PDB entry 6TB4 | electron microscopy, 3.80 A resolution | chains A and C of the 13 polymer chains in the assembly

# Chain A
Molecule: Transcriptional coactivator HFI1/ADA1
From: Komagataella phaffii (strain GS115 / ATCC 20864)
UniProt: C4QZA3 (C4QZA3_KOMPG); residue numbers follow UniProt; this construct covers 1-448
Sequence (448 residues; row label = number of the first residue in the row):
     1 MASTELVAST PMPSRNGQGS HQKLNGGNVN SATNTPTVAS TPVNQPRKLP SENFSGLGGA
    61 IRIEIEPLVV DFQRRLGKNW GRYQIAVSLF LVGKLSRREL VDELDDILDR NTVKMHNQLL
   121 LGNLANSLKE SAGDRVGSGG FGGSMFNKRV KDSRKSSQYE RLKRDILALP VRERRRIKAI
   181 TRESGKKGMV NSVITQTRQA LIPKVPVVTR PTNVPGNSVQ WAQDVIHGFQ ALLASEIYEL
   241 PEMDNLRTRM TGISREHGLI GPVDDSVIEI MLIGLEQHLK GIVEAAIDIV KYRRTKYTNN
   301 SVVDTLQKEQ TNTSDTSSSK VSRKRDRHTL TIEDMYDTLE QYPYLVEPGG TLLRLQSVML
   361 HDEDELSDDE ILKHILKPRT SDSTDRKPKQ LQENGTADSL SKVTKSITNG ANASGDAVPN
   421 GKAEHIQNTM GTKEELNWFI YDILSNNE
Not modelled in the structure: 1-158, 294-326, 365-448

# Chain C
Molecule: SAGA-associated factor 73 (Sgf73)
From: Komagataella phaffii GS115
Sequence (698 residues; row label = number of the first residue in the row; X marks 2 residues of unknown identity (built as UNK)):
     1 MQNPERPVVW KELGQYLDTL QPIHQEKPSS LPDLPSPSYK DSLSNPLRYR ICNNCDRPIL
    61 QSCLSKHIKI CNQIVKVEKL EEDDKPMNMV RKRKNQVLEE SKESTPVTNT NSTNSSNAIN
   121 STTSKKTKKV KLPKEKKPKK ERVKSTAKPK GPVDVERQCG VPLPNGGYCA RSLTCKTHSM
   181 GAKRAVPGRS APYDQLLVAY QRKNQAKFAA NAAAAHAARD DLIHGSQIPI DEDDEAHQVL
   241 DGVAKSYPLP LERKVIMPAR SRSSFLRMRE MFAGAILPRV PTNPFGNLYS RTAVIDVDRA
   301 GDYYFSVRAS PRMPNQQQNK TQKNPQPPRP QVQQQQQAQK SQQSPPQAQQ QISQSAGQQT
   361 SQTVQRLVQQ QQRLQQQRQQ TQIQQQQQHQ QQQQQQQHQQ QQQQQQQQQQ QQTHMLQQQQ
   421 QQQQQQQMLL LQQQQQQQAQ QQQSPPITHQ SPIPDNRPSN QLPQQYSQMT PQQLQLQQQL
   481 QLQQKQKEQF RLQQQQHLRN LXMRXTPQQQ QQFANLTPEK RAQFQRMQLV QLQQQIKNQA
   541 IQNQMQQQQQ QPSHVQSQAQ TQFQQAQLKA QSRAQVLQAA QRQMQNSPTS PVTSMSSPLA
   601 IPSNLANQGP NQTSQLPNEQ LSNPLMGNQF QGQFNQYQPN YRENLEGGGG SMDEKTTGWR
   661 GGHVVEGLAG ELEQLRARLE HHPQGQREPG GSHHHHHH
Not modelled in the structure: 1-236, 278-287, 312-698

# Interface between chain A and chain C
Contacting residue pairs (60):
  Arg176(A) with Val243(C)
  Ile177(A) with Leu240(C), hydrophobic; Val243(C)
  Ala179(A) with Val243(C)
  Ile180(A) with Val243(C)
  Glu183(A) with Ser246(C); Tyr247(C)
  Lys187(A) with Tyr304(C), hydrogen bond (backbone-side chain)
  Gly188(A) with Tyr304(C), hydrogen bond (backbone-side chain)
  Met189(A) with Leu249(C), hydrophobic; Pro250(C); Tyr303(C), hydrophobic
  Val190(A) with Tyr304(C), hydrophobic
  Asn191(A) with Tyr247(C); Leu249(C); Arg253(C), hydrogen bond
  Gln196(A) with Arg253(C)
  Arg198(A) with Arg269(C); Arg291(C)
  Gln199(A) with Ala293(C); Phe305(C), hydrogen bond (side chain-backbone)
  Ala200(A) with Arg262(C)
  Leu201(A) with Arg262(C), hydrogen bond (backbone-side chain); Phe265(C), hydrophobic; Leu266(C)
  Ile202(A) with Arg262(C); Arg269(C); Thr292(C); Ala293(C)
  Pro203(A) with Leu266(C); Thr292(C); Ala293(C), hydrogen bond (backbone-backbone)
  Lys204(A) with Ala293(C); Ile295(C); Phe305(C)
  Val205(A) with Val294(C); Ile295(C), hydrogen bond (backbone-backbone)
  Pro206(A) with Ile295(C); Val297(C)
  Val207(A) with Val294(C), hydrophobic; Ile295(C), hydrogen bond (backbone-backbone); Asp296(C); Val297(C)
  Val208(A) with Val297(C), hydrophobic
  Thr209(A) with Asp296(C); Asp298(C)
  Gln220(A) with Val297(C)
  Ile226(A) with Leu288(C), hydrophobic
  Phe229(A) with Leu266(C); Arg267(C), hydrogen bond (backbone-side chain); Glu270(C)
  Gln230(A) with Arg267(C); Glu270(C), hydrogen bond
  Ala231(A) with Arg267(C), hydrogen bond (backbone-side chain)
  Glu256(A) with Arg262(C), salt bridge
  His257(A) with Ile295(C)
  Glu347(A) with Lys254(C), salt bridge
  Gly349(A) with Ile256(C)
  Gly350(A) with Ile256(C)
  Arg354(A) with Arg260(C)
Other interface residues (no listed pair), chain A (40 interface residues in all): Glu173, Thr181, Lys186, Leu233, Arg249, Gly258
Other interface residues (no listed pair), chain C (38 interface residues in all): Lys245, Val255, Met257, Pro258, Ala259, Ser263, Arg299, Ser306, Val307, Arg308

# Overview
Chain A and chain C form an interface of 40 and 38 residues respectively, with 11 hydrogen bonds and 2 salt
bridges. Polar contacts include Glu256(A)-Arg262(C), Glu347(A)-Lys254(C) and Lys187(A)-Tyr304(C).
Here chain A is Transcriptional coactivator HFI1/ADA1 (Komagataella phaffii (strain GS115 / ATCC 20864)) and
chain C is SAGA-associated factor 73 (Sgf73) (Komagataella phaffii GS115). Entry 6TB4 (Structure of SAGA bound
to TBP) was determined by electron microscopy.
